PDB entry 8Q3R | electron microscopy, 3.80 A resolution | chains D and A of the 3 polymer chains in the assembly

# Chain D
Protein: Uracil-DNA glycosylase
Organism: Vaccinia virus Copenhagen
Reference sequence: P20536 (UNG_VACCC); residue numbers follow UniProt; this construct covers 1-218
Amino-acid sequence (242 residues; each row starts with the number of its first residue; numbers below 1 keep their minus sign (Met-23 is residue -23)):
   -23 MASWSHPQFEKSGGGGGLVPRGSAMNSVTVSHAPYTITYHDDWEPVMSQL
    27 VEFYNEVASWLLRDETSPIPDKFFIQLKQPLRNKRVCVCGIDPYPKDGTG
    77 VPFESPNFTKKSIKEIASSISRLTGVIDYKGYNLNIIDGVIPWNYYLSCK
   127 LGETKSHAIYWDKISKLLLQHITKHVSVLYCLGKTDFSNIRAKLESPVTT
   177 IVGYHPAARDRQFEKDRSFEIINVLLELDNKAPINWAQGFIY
Disordered / not traced: -23 to 0
Construct notes: initiating methionine (-23); expression tag (-22 to 0); conflict Ala208 (Val in P20536)
From the paper describing this entry:
  - mutagenesis - W36D: abolished growth
  - mutagenesis - W36A: decreased growth

# Chain A
Protein: DNA polymerase processivity factor component OPG148
Organism: Vaccinia virus Copenhagen
Reference sequence: P20995 (PG148_VACCC); residue numbers follow UniProt; this construct covers 1-426
Amino-acid sequence (426 residues; numbered 1 to 426; the number before each row is that of its first residue):
     1 MTSSADLTNLKELLSLYKSLRFSDSAAIEKYNSLVEWGTSTYWKIGVQKV
    51 ANVETSISDYYDEVKNKPFNIDPGYYIFLPVYFGSVFIYSKGKNMVELGS
   101 GNSFQIPDDMRSACNKVLDSDNGIDFLRFVLLNNRWIMEDAISKYQSPVN
   151 IFKLASEYGLNIPKYLEIEIEEDTLFDDELYSIIERSFDDKFPKISISYI
   201 KLGELRRQVVDFFKFSFMYIESIKVDRIGDNIFIPSVITKSGKKILVKDV
   251 DHLIRSKVREHTFVKVKKKNTFSILYDYDGNGTETRGEVIKRIIDTIGRD
   301 YYVNGKYFSKVGSAGLKQLTNKLDINECATVDELVDEINKSGTVKRKIKN
   351 QSAFDLSRECLGYPEADFITLVNNMRFKIENCKVVNFNIENTNCLNNPSI
   401 ETIYRNFNQFVSIFNVVTDVKKRLFE
Disordered / not traced: 1, 280-284

# How chain D and chain A interact
Residue-residue contacts (33; chain D residue first):
  Lys160(D) with Thr2(A), hydrogen bond
  Arg167(D) with Ser40(A); Thr41(A), hydrogen bond (side chain-backbone); Tyr42(A); Trp43(A)
  Leu170(D) with Trp43(A)
  Pro173(D) with Trp43(A); Lys44(A)
  Val174(D) with Tyr42(A); Trp43(A); Lys44(A)
  Thr175(D) with Tyr42(A); Lys44(A)
  Thr176(D) with Tyr42(A), hydrogen bond (backbone-backbone); Trp43(A)
  Val178(D) with Thr2(A), hydrogen bond (backbone-side chain)
  Asp192(D) with Thr2(A)
  Arg193(D) with Thr2(A); Ser4(A); Leu7(A)
  Ile197(D) with Thr2(A); Ser3(A); Leu10(A), hydrophobic
  Val200(D) with Leu7(A), hydrophobic; Leu10(A), hydrophobic; Lys11(A)
  Leu201(D) with Leu10(A), hydrophobic
  Glu203(D) with Leu14(A)
  Leu204(D) with Leu10(A), hydrophobic; Leu14(A), hydrophobic; Gly46(A); Val47(A)
  Asp205(D) with Gly46(A)
Interface residues without a listed pair, chain D (20 interface residues in all): Glu171, Ser172, Ile177, Glu196
Interface residues without a listed pair, chain A (15 interface residues in all): Ile45
Interface features reported in the paper:
  - interface residues, chain D: Ile197(D), Val200(D), Leu204(D)

# Summary
20 residues of chain D face 15 of chain A across their interface, with 4 hydrogen bonds. Among the polar pairs
are Lys160(D)-Thr2(A), Arg167(D)-Thr41(A) and Val178(D)-Thr2(A). The paper reports that W36D of chain D
abolishes growth; interface residues Ile197(D), Val200(D) and Leu204(D).
Here chain D is Uracil-DNA glycosylase and chain A is DNA polymerase processivity factor component OPG148,
both from Vaccinia virus Copenhagen. Entry 8Q3R (Cryo-EM structure of the DNA polymerase holoenzyme E9-A20-D4
of vaccinia virus) was determined by electron microscopy, deposited together with 8QAM.
